PDB entry 5KSR | X-ray diffraction, 1.96 A resolution | chains A and D of the 4 polymer chains in the assembly

Chain A (and D):
Name: 5'-nucleotidase SurE
Organism: Xylella fastidiosa (strain 9a5c)
Notes: EC 3.1.3.5; chain D of this document is another copy of the same molecule, construct and numbering; everything in this record applies to it too
Reference sequence: Q9PF20 (SURE_XYLFA); residues 1-262 here = UniProt positions 1-262
Amino-acid sequence (270 residues; numbered 1 to 270; the number before each row is that of its first residue):
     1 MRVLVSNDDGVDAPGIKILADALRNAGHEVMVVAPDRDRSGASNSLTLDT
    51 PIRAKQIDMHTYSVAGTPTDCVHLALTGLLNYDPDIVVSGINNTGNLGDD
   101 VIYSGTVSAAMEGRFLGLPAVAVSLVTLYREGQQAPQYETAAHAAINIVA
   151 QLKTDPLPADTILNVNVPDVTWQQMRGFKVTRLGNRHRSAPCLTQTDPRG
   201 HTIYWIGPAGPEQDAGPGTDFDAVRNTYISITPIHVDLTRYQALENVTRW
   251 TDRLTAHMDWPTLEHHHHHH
Disordered / not traced: 130-133, 260-270 (chain D: 260-270)
Sequence notes: expression tag (263-270)
Ion coordination: Mn2+: D9, N92
Swiss-Prot annotation at these positions:
  - binding site (a divalent metal cation): D8, D9, S40, N92

Interface between chain A and chain D:
Pairs across the interface (10):
  D49(A) - R53(D)  salt bridge
  P51(A) - P51(D)
  R53(A) - D49(D)  hydrogen bond (side chain-backbone)
  D197(A) - W205(D)
  P198(A) - W205(D)
  H201(A) - Y129(D)
  W205(A) - D197(D)
  W205(A) - P198(D)
  I206(A) - R199(D)  hydrogen bond (backbone-side chain)
  G207(A) - R199(D)
Interface residues without a listed pair, chain A (14 interface residues in all): T50, Q195, R199, I203, P208
Interface residues without a listed pair, chain D (11 interface residues in all): T50, L193, I206

Summary:
The interface between chain A and chain D involves 14 residues on one side and 11 on the other, with 2
hydrogen bonds and 1 salt bridge. Among the polar pairs are D49(A)-R53(D) and I206(A)-R199(D). UniProt lists 4
divalent metal cation-binding residues on chain A.
Chain A and chain D are both 5'-nucleotidase SurE (Xylella fastidiosa (strain 9a5c)); the structure,
Stationary phase survival protein E (SurE) from Xylella fastidiosa - XFSurE-TB (Tetramer Bigger), was
determined by X-ray diffraction together with 5KSQ, 5KSS and 5KST from the same study.
